Entry 7OQB (electron microscopy, 9.00 A resolution (very low resolution: no residue pairs are listed; an interface is given only as per-side residue counts)); this record covers chains O and P of the 21 polymer chains in the assembly.

[Chain O]
Name: U2 snRNP component HSH155
Organism: Saccharomyces cerevisiae
UniProtKB: P49955 (SF3B1_YEAST); residues 1-971 here = UniProt positions 1-971
Chain sequence (971 residues; each row starts with the number of its first residue):
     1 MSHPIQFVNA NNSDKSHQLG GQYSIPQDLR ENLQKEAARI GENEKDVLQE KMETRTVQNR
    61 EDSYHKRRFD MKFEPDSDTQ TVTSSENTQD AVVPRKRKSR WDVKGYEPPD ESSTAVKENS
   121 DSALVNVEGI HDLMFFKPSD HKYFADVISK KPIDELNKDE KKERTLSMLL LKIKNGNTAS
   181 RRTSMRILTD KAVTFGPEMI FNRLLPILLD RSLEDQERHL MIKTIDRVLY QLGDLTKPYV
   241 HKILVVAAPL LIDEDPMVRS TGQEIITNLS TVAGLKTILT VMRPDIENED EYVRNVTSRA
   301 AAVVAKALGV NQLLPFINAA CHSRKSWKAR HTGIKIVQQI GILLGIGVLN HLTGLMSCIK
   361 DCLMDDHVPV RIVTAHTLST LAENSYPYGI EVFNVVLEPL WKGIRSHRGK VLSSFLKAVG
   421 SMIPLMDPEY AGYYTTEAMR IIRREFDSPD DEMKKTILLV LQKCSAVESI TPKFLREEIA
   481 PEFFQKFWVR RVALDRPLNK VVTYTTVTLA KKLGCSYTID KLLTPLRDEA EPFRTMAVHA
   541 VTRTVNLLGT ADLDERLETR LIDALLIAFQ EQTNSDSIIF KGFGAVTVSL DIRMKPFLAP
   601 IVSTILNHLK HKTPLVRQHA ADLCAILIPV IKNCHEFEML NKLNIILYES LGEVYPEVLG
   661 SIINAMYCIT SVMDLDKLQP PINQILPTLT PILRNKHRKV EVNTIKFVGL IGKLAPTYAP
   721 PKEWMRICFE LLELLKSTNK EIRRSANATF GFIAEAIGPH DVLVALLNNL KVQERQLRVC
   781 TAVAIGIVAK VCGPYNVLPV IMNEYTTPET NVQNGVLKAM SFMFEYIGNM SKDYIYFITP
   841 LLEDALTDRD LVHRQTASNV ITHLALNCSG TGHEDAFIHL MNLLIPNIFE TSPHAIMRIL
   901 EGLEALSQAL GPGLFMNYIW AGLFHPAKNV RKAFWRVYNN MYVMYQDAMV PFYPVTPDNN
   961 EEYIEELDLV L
Disordered / not traced: 1-159

[Chain P]
Name: Pre-mRNA-splicing factor RSE1
Organism: Saccharomyces cerevisiae
UniProtKB: Q04693 (RSE1_YEAST); residue numbers follow UniProt; this construct covers 1-1361
Chain sequence (1361 residues; numbered 1 to 1361; the number before each row is that of its first residue):
     1 MWGGGKMAVV SLSPHTAKMR KLFGQASTTM AYDGLKREAE RRTRSDHNIT MVAKDDELYL
    61 YHLTLKKQTN FVHSCIGHFV DLEAGSKREQ SQLCVATETH LELYDTADGE LKLIAKFQNL
   121 FATITSMKSL DLPHSGSRAK ASNWPTFLAL TSDSGNLSIV QIIMHAGALR LKTLVNQPLT
   181 RTTLRRVSPI SYMEIDPNGR CIILSSVEQN KLCFLVDYAQ KLRISSPLEI IRPHMVTLDM
   241 AVVDVNFNNP CFVTLEIDNA ATQLSVHLIF YVLELGLNHI VKKADYLVNP SANFVLSLPD
   301 LSRYNITTSL SDNNYDADYD TLFNPFVVIG FENHILVKDM NGFFSLKVEI PKRSITNSRH
   361 KNVTIISGIV QKLKNDFFVL LQSNHGDLFK LTVSPDTNDR NRPLVQLSYF DTIQNSHQLH
   421 IFKNGYLFAL SEMNNNFLFQ FEKLGVEKND FSNVLTSKDP NKSLVFEPSI KLQNLSILSQ
   481 QLNLNPSIKS QIVSDSPLSI ATKHFTNNKI ITLTNAVNYS NLISTSLPPN ATKLWLIPDP
   541 ATTGDNNTLL FITFPKKTMI LQIDNESMEE LTPDEATRSA FKLSQDTTIH TCLMGSHSII
   601 QVCTAELRHI VPTGKSRYSN KLTWVPPAGI RIVCATSSKT QLIISLSNYE LVYFKIDVSS
   661 DSLIELTTHP ELDTMPSKVA IVQDTQHADL LAIADNEGMI KIMSLKDQKE DFLTVISLQL
   721 VSEKISDMIM VRDSSIGQLN LHVGLENGVY MKFHIGDVDG SFTDIKRRFL GLKPVSLSYL
   781 REISVSLNNE EEEEEEEDDD DEKEEEEINS SGAKWMSCVV CHSSSTWVSY TWKNVWTIRQ
   841 LKDQNMLSCS KFVNADVAIN GVCSISSSGR LNIGRVSNFP TLDNWFHVHE SSVNKQENGG
   901 GDESNEEEED EMEEEMEMLQ ISTFRPRTIL SFPNNPKSIL FIDNHSGKKQ CRISLQIDGE
   961 CLKFGSSDHL YKILDDIDCV SAAIIDFTRQ ADHLIICAGD KRLLTYKILV NKDKLSFDIE
  1021 LLHQTEIISP IHAMLKFKNF LLTAMGSTIV LYGLGKKQLL RRSVTQTPVS ITKIVSMHQW
  1081 NYERLAVGDI HESVTLFIWD PAGNVFIPYV DDSVKRHVTV LKFLDEATVI GADRYGNAWT
  1141 LRSPPECEKI MSNHDPSELS NGAIKYPLDV ITLQQKLPNT YDCKFKFQLL NHFFVNDIIT
  1201 DFHILDSLSN SDRPGCIYMG LQGTVGCFIP LLSKGNVFMM GNIENIMAEA DDTFYLDYES
  1261 RKKNNNMRKE DDEEESGSVV LQGRHGIEDE IICEGSCSIL GRDHQEYRSY YAPVRKVIDG
  1321 DLCENFLRLS LNEQEFLAKN LKSVQVEDII QTINEVRTNY M
Disordered / not traced: 1-52, 134-143, 306-322, 572-580, 706-710, 785-813, 891-917, 1266-1291

[Chain O / chain P interface]
At this resolution (9 A) residue pairs are not listed: 12 residues of chain O and 9 of chain P lie at the interface.

[Summary]
12 residues of chain O and 9 residues of chain P are in contact.
Here chain O is U2 snRNP component HSH155 and chain P is Pre-mRNA-splicing factor RSE1, both from
Saccharomyces cerevisiae. Entry 7OQB (The U2 part of Saccharomyces cerevisiae spliceosomal pre-A complex
(delta BS-A ACT1)) was determined by electron microscopy together with 7OQC and 7OQE from the same study.
